Entry 7S8D (X-ray diffraction, 2.02 A resolution); this record covers chains A and B.

[Chain A (and B)]
Molecule: SgraIR restriction enzyme
Organism: Streptomyces griseus
Notes: chain B of this document is another copy of the same molecule, construct and numbering; everything in this record applies to it too
UniProtKB: Q9F6L0 (Q9F6L0_STRGR); residues 1-339 here = UniProt positions 1-339
Sequence (352 residues; each row starts with the number of its first residue):
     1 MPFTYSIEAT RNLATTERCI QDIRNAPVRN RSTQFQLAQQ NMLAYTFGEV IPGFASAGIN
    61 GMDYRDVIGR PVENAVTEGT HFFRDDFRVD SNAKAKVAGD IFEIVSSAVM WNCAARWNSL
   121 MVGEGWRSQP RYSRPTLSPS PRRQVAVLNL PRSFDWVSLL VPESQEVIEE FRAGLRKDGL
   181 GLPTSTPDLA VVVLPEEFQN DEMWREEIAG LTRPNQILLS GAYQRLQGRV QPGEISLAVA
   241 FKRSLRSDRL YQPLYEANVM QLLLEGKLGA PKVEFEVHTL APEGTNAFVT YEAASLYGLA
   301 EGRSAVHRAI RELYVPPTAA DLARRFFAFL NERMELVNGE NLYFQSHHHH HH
Disordered / not traced: 1, 24-33, 247-248, 339-352 (chain B: 1, 23-34, 243-247, 304, 338-352)
Sequence notes: conflict D63 (Asn in Q9F6L0); expression tag (340-352)
Ion coordination: Ca2+: E103, N149, L150, D188
From the paper describing this entry:
  - Ca2+ coordination: E103, N149, L150, D188
  - conformationally variable residues (order/disorder transition): D22 to Q34

[How chain A and chain B interact]
Residue-residue contacts (49):
  F171(A) - L299(B)  hydrophobic
  L175(A) - L299(B)  hydrophobic
  G179(A) - R308(B)  hydrogen bond (backbone-side chain)
  L180(A) - E292(B)
  L180(A) - A294(B)  hydrophobic
  L180(A) - V306(B)
  L180(A) - H307(B)
  L180(A) - R308(B)
  G181(A) - E292(B)  hydrogen bond (backbone-backbone)
  G181(A) - A293(B)
  G181(A) - A294(B)  hydrogen bond (backbone-backbone)
  P183(A) - A294(B)
  P183(A) - L296(B)  hydrophobic
  P183(A) - L299(B)
  Y251(A) - Y251(B)
  Y251(A) - Q252(B)
  Y251(A) - Y255(B)  hydrophobic
  Q252(A) - Y251(B)
  L254(A) - Y255(B)
  Y255(A) - Y251(B)  hydrophobic
  Y255(A) - L254(B)
  Y255(A) - N258(B)
  Y255(A) - A293(B)
  N258(A) - Y255(B)
  N258(A) - L296(B)
  L262(A) - L296(B)
  L262(A) - L299(B)  hydrophobic
  L262(A) - A300(B)  hydrophobic
  E292(A) - L180(B)
  E292(A) - G181(B)  hydrogen bond (backbone-backbone)
  A293(A) - G181(B)
  A293(A) - Y255(B)
  A294(A) - G181(B)  hydrogen bond (backbone-backbone)
  L296(A) - P183(B)  hydrophobic
  L296(A) - Y255(B)  hydrophobic
  L296(A) - N258(B)
  L296(A) - L262(B)
  Y297(A) - A300(B)  hydrophobic
  L299(A) - F171(B)  hydrophobic
  L299(A) - L175(B)  hydrophobic
  L299(A) - P183(B)
  L299(A) - L262(B)  hydrophobic
  A300(A) - L262(B)  hydrophobic
  A300(A) - Y297(B)  hydrophobic
  A300(A) - A300(B)  hydrophobic
  V306(A) - L180(B)
  H307(A) - L180(B)
  R308(A) - G179(B)  hydrogen bond (side chain-backbone)
  R308(A) - L180(B)
Also at the interface, not in a pair above, chain A (25 interface residues in all): E256, V259, K267
Also at the interface, not in a pair above, chain B (25 interface residues in all): E256, V259, K267

[Summary]
Chain A and chain B each contribute 25 residues to their interface, with 6 hydrogen bonds. Among the polar
pairs are G179(A)-R308(B), G181(A)-E292(B) and G181(A)-A294(B). E103(A), N149(A), L150(A) and D188(A) form the
Ca2+ site. From the paper: Ca2+ coordination by E103(A), N149(A) and L150(A) among others; conformational
variability at D22(A).
Both chains are SgraIR restriction enzyme (Streptomyces griseus). Entry 7S8D (Structure of DNA-free SgrAI) was
determined by X-ray diffraction (same publication as 7SS5).
